8G70 - chains A and K of the 12 polymer chains in the assembly; structure by electron microscopy, 3.40 A resolution.

# Chain A
Molecule: Spike glycoprotein
Source organism: Severe acute respiratory syndrome coronavirus 2
UniProtKB: P0DTC2 (SPIKE_SARS2); residues 14-1211 here = UniProt positions 14-1211
Sequence (1234 residues; numbered 14 to 1247; the number before each row is that of its first residue):
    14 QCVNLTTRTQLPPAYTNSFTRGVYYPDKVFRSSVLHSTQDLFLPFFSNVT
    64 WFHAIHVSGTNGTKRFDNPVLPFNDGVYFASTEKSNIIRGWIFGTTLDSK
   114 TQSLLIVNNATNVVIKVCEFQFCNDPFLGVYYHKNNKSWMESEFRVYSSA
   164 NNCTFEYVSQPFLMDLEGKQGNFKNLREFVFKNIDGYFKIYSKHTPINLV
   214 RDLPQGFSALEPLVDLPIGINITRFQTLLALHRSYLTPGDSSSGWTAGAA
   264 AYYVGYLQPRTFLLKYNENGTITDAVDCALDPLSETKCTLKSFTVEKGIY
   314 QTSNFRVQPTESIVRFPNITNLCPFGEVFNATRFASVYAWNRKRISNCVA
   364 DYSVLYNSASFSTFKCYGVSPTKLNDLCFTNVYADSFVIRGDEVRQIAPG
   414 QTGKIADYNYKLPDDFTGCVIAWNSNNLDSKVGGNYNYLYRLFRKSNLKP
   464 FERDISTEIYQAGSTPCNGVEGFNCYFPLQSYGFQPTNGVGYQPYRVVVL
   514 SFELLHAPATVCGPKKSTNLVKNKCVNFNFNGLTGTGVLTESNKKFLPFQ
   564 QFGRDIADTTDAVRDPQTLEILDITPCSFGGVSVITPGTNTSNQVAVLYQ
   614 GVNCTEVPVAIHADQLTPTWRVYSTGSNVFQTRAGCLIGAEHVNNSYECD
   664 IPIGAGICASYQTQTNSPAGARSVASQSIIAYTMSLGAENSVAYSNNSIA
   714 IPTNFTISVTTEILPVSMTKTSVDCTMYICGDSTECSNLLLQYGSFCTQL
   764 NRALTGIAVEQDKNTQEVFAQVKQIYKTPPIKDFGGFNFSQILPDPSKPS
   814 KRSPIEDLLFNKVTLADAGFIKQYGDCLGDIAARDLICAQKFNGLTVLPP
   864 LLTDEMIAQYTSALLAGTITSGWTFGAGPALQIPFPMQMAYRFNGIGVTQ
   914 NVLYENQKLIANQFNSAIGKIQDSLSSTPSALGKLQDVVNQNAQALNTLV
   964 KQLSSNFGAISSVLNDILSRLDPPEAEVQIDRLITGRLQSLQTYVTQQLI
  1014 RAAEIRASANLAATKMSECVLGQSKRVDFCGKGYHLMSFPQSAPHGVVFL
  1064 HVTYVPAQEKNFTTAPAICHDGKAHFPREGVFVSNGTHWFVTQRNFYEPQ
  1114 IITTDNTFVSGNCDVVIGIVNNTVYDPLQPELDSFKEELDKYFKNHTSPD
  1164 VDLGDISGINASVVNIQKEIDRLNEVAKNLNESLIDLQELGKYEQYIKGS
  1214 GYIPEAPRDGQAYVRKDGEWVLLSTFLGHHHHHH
Disordered / not traced: 181-183, 623-630, 677-689, 828-854, 1148-1247
Disulfide bonds: Cys15-Cys136, Cys131-Cys166, Cys291-Cys301, Cys336-Cys361, Cys379-Cys432, Cys391-Cys525, Cys480-Cys488, Cys538-Cys590, Cys617-Cys649, Cys662-Cys671, Cys738-Cys760, Cys743-Cys749, Cys1032-Cys1043, Cys1082-Cys1126
Covalent attachments: N-acetylglucosamine (NAG) linked to Asn17, Asn61, Asn74, Asn122, Asn149, Asn165, Asn234, Asn282, Asn331, Asn343, Asn603, Asn616, Asn657, Asn709, Asn717, Asn801, Asn1074, Asn1098, Asn1134
Differences from the reference sequence: conflict Gly614 (Asp in P0DTC2), Ala682 (Arg in P0DTC2), Gly683 (Arg in P0DTC2), Pro817 (Phe in P0DTC2), Pro892 (Ala in P0DTC2), Pro899 (Ala in P0DTC2), Pro942 (Ala in P0DTC2), Pro986 (Lys in P0DTC2), Pro987 (Val in P0DTC2); expression tag (1212-1247)
UniProt features mapped onto this chain:
  - region: Asn280 to Cys301 (Putative superantigen), Arg403 to Asp405 (Integrin-binding motif), Asn448 to Phe456 (Immunodominant HLA epitope recognized by the CD8+), Pro681, Ala684 (Putative superantigen), Ser816 to Tyr837 (Fusion peptide 1), Lys835 to Phe855 (Fusion peptide 2), Asp1163 to Glu1202 (Heptad repeat 2)
  - site (Cleavage): Arg685, Ser686, Arg815, Ser816
  - glycosylation: Asn17 (N-linked (GlcNAc...) (complex) asparagine), Asn61 (N-linked (GlcNAc...) (hybrid) asparagine), Asn74 (N-linked (GlcNAc...) (complex) asparagine), Asn122 (N-linked (GlcNAc...) (hybrid) asparagine), Asn149 (N-linked (GlcNAc...) (complex) asparagine), Asn165 (N-linked (GlcNAc...) (complex) asparagine), Asn234 (N-linked (GlcNAc...) (high mannose) asparagine), Asn282 (N-linked (GlcNAc...) (complex) asparagine), Thr323 (O-linked (GalNAc) threonine), Ser325 (O-linked (HexNAc...) serine), Asn331 (N-linked (GlcNAc...) (complex) asparagine), Asn343 (N-linked (GlcNAc...) (complex) asparagine), Asn603 (N-linked (GlcNAc...) (hybrid) asparagine), Asn616 (N-linked (GlcNAc...) (complex) asparagine), Asn657 (N-linked (GlcNAc...) (complex) asparagine), Thr676 (O-linked (GlcNAc...) threonine), Thr678 (O-linked (GlcNAc...) threonine), Asn709 (N-linked (GlcNAc...) (high mannose) asparagine), Asn717 (N-linked (GlcNAc...) (hybrid) asparagine), Asn801 (N-linked (GlcNAc...) (hybrid) asparagine) and 6 more in UniProt

# Chain K
Molecule: Nanosota-6
Source organism: Vicugna pacos
Sequence (141 residues; row label = number of the first residue in the row; numbers below 1 keep their minus sign (Met-1 is residue -1)):
    -1 MAQVQLQESGGGLVQPGGSLRLSCVASGSVTFNSMGWYRQAPGKQRELVA
    49 QITAGGDTHYADSVKGRFTISEHRGKNAVYLEMHSLKPEDTAVYYCHLQV
    99 PFLGGGYDYWGQGTQVTVSSGGQHHHHHHGAYPYDVPDYAS
Disordered / not traced: -1 to 1, 120-139

# How chain A and chain K interact
Residue-residue contacts - 16 pairs, chain A then chain K:
  Arg102(A) with Leu101(K)
  Trp104(A) with Leu101(K), hydrophobic
  Asn121(A) with Leu101(K), hydrogen bond (side chain-backbone)
  Tyr170(A) with Tyr105(K)
  Ser172(A) with Tyr105(K), hydrogen bond (side chain-backbone)
  Gln173(A) with Tyr36(K), hydrogen bond; Asp106(K); Trp108(K)
  Phe175(A) with Gly102(K); Gly103(K)
  Met177(A) with Leu101(K)
  Arg190(A) with Gly102(K)
  Phe192(A) with Phe100(K), hydrophobic
  Leu226(A) with Phe100(K), hydrophobic; Tyr107(K), hydrogen bond (backbone-side chain)
  Val227(A) with Tyr105(K)
Interface residues without a listed pair, chain A (16 interface residues in all): Ile101, Val126, Ile128, Leu229
Interface residues without a listed pair, chain K (11 interface residues in all): His95, Gly104

# In short
16 residues of chain A face 11 of chain K across their interface, with 4 hydrogen bonds. Polar contacts
include Asn121(A)-Leu101(K), Ser172(A)-Tyr105(K) and Gln173(A)-Tyr36(K). Covalently linked
N-acetylglucosamine: at Asn17(A), Asn61(A), Asn74(A), Asn122(A), Asn149(A) and Asn165(A) and 13 more.
Chain A is Spike glycoprotein (Severe acute respiratory syndrome coronavirus 2) and chain K is Nanosota-6
(Vicugna pacos); the structure, SARS-CoV-2 spike/nanobody mixture complex, was determined by electron
microscopy.
